PDB entry 5B1J | X-ray diffraction, 3.00 A resolution | chains A and C of the 3 polymer chains in the assembly

== Chain A ==
Protein: Copper-containing nitrite reductase
From: Alcaligenes xylosoxydans xylosoxydans
Notes: EC 1.7.2.1
UniProt: O68601 (O68601_ALCXX); residues 1-336 here correspond to UniProt positions 25-360 (UniProt number = residue number + 24)
Chain sequence (336 residues; numbered 1 to 336; the number before each row is that of its first residue):
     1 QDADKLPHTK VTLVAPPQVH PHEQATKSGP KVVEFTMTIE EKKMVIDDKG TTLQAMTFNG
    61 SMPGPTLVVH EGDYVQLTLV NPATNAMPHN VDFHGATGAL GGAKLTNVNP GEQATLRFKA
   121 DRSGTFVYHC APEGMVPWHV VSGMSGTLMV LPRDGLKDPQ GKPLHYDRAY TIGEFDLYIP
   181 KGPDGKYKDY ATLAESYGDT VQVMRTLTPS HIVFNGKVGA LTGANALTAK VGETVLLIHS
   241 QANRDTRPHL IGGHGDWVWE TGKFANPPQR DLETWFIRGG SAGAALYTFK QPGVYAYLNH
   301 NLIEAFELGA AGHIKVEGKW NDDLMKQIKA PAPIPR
Unresolved in the structure: 1, 336
Ion coordination: Cu ion site 1: H89, C130, H139, M144; Cu ion site 2: H94, H129, H300

== Chain C ==
Protein: Blue copper protein
From: Hyphomicrobium denitrificans
UniProt: A7VL37 (A7VL37_9RHIZ); residues 1-124 here correspond to UniProt positions 27-150 (UniProt number = residue number + 26)
Chain sequence (124 residues; numbered 1 to 124; the number before each row is that of its first residue):
     1 AEHIVEMRNK DDAGNTMVFQ PGFVKVEAGD TVKFVPTDKS HNAESVREVW PEGVAPVKGG
    61 FSKEVVFNAE KEGLYVLKCA PHYGMGMVVL VQVGKPVNLD QIKEYKATGL AKKRLDGEIA
   121 KVVQ
Ion coordination: Cu ion: H41, C79, H82, M87

== Interface between chain A and chain C ==
Contacting residue pairs (6; chain A residue first):
  K230(A) - E48(C)  salt bridge
  G232(A) - R47(C)
  K319(A) - W50(C)
  W320(A) - E52(C)
  N321(A) - E52(C)
  D322(A) - E52(C)  hydrogen bond (backbone-side chain)
Also at the interface, not in a pair above, chain A (8 interface residues in all): V231, D323

== Summary ==
8 residues of chain A face 4 of chain C across their interface; the contacts include 1 hydrogen bond and 1
salt bridge. Polar pairs include K230(A)-E48(C) and D322(A)-E52(C). The Cu ion site 1 is built by H89(A),
C130(A), H139(A) and M144(A).
Chain A is Copper-containing nitrite reductase (Alcaligenes xylosoxydans xylosoxydans) and chain C is Blue
copper protein (Hyphomicrobium denitrificans); the structure, Crystal structure of the electron-transfer
complex of copper nitrite reductase with a cupredoxin, was determined by X-ray diffraction (same publication
as 5B1K).
